PDB entry 2QBY | X-ray diffraction, 3.35 A resolution | chains C and A of the 4 polymer chains in the assembly

== Chain C ==
Molecule: 33-nt DNA strand
Sequence (33 nucleotides; each row starts with the number of its first residue):
     1 AGATTTTCAG ATGAAACGTA GGAAATTTAC ACT

== Chain A ==
Name: Cell division control protein 6 homolog 1
From: Sulfolobus solfataricus
Reference sequence: Q980N4 (CDC61_SULSO); residue numbers follow UniProt; this construct covers 15-397
Chain sequence (386 residues; row label = number of the first residue in the row):
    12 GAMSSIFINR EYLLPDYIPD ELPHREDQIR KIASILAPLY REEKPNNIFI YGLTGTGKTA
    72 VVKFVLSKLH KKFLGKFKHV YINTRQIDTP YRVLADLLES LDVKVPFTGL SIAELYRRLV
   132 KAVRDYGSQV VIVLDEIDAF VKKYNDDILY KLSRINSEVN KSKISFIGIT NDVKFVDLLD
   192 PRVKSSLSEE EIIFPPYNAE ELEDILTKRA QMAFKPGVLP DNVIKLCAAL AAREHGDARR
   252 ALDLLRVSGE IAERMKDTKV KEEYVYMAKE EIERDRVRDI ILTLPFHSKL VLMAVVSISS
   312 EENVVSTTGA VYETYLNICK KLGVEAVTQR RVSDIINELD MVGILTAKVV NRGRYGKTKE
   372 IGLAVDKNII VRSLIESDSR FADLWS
Unresolved in the structure: 12-16, 172-173, 311-315, 390-397
Differences from the reference sequence: expression tag (12-14)

== How chain C and chain A interact ==
Pairs across the interface - 25 pairs, chain C then chain A:
  DT7(C) with Gly-364(A), base contact; Arg-365(A), sugar contact
  DC8(C) with Gly-364(A), base contact; Arg-365(A), sugar contact; Gly-367(A), hydrogen bond to the base
  DA9(C) with Tyr-366(A), sugar contact; Gly-367(A), sugar contact; Lys-368(A), hydrogen bond to the base
  DG10(C) with Thr-318(A), phosphate contact; Thr-319(A), hydrogen bond to the phosphate; Gly-320(A), hydrogen bond to the phosphate; Lys-368(A), sugar contact; Thr-369(A), sugar contact
  DA11(C) with Thr-319(A), phosphate contact; Ser-344(A), hydrogen bond to the phosphate; Val-360(A), phosphate contact; Lys-368(A), sugar contact; Lys-370(A), phosphate contact
  DT12(C) with Arg-341(A), base contact; Val-360(A), phosphate contact; Lys-370(A), salt bridge to the phosphate
  DG13(C) with Arg-341(A), hydrogen bond to the base
  DA14(C) with Arg-341(A), base contact
  DA24(C) with Ser-122(A), hydrogen bond to the phosphate; Ile-123(A), hydrogen bond to the phosphate
Other interface residues (no listed pair), chain A (18 interface residues in all): Ala-124, Gln-340, Asn-348

== In short ==
9 residues of chain C and 18 residues of chain A are in contact, with 8 hydrogen bonds and 1 salt bridge.
Polar contacts include DC8(C)/Gly-367(A), DA9(C)/Lys-368(A) and DG13(C)/Arg-341(A).
Here chain C is a 33-nt DNA strand and chain A is Cell division control protein 6 homolog 1 (Sulfolobus
solfataricus). Entry 2QBY (Crystal structure of a heterodimer of Cdc6/Orc1 initiators bound to origin DNA
(from S. solfataricus)) was determined by X-ray diffraction.
